PDB entry 5B04 | X-ray diffraction, 2.99 A resolution | chains A and G of the 10 polymer chains in the assembly

[Chain A]
Protein: Translation initiation factor eIF-2B subunit alpha
Source organism: Schizosaccharomyces pombe (strain 972 / ATCC 24843)
UniProtKB: Q9USP0 (EI2BA_SCHPO); residues 1-341 here = UniProt positions 1-341
Chain sequence (341 residues; each row starts with the number of its first residue):
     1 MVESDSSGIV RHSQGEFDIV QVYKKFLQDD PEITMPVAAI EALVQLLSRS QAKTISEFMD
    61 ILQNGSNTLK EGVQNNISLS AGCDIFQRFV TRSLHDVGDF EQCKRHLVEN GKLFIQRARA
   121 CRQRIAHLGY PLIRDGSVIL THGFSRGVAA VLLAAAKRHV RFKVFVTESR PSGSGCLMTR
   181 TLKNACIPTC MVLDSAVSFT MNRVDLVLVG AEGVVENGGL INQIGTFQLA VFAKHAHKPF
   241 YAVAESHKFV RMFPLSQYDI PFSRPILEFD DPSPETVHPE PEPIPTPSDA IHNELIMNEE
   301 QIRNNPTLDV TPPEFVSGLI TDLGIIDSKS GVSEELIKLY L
Not modelled in the structure: 1-16, 277-284

[Chain G]
Protein: Probable translation initiation factor eIF-2B subunit delta
Source organism: Schizosaccharomyces pombe (strain 972 / ATCC 24843)
UniProtKB: Q09924 (EI2BD_SCHPO); residue numbers follow UniProt; this construct covers 1-467
Chain sequence (467 residues; row label = number of the first residue in the row):
     1 MGFSAEQAKK DGKDQSPVSE SSSVGGTSPA TASSVVSPNE PKLSGKEAKA LKKARKQASR
    61 RAKAEAAAAN NPPGVSEEKK VAIPNKNSNQ QKKASKQNPQ NSPETDANLQ EKKIFEEKQV
   121 SIFSHLDWRR RRTTENIPKD IHPAVIRLGL KLANYKIFGS NQRCIDLLKT FKIVIQDYQT
   181 PYGTTLSRHL TTHINSQIAY LVSTRPLSIS MGNAIRFLKL EISVLDIDLT DDEGKELLLE
   241 KIDSYIRDRI IIAGQVIVQA ATEKIQDGDV ILTYLHSSTV NDVLIHAKNV GKKFRVVVVD
   301 SRPEFEGRVC LKLLTEHGIE CTYVMISALS YIMQEVTKIF LGGHAMLSNG ALYSRAGTSL
   361 ISLLGHESNV PVIACCESYK FTERIQLDSL VYNELAPGDQ LVNMGVDDFE EKPGVLANWK
   421 SVKNLKLLSL KYDVTPPRLI TVCVCEMGLL PSTSVPAIIN EFKQVYA
Not modelled in the structure: 1-113, 463-467
Curated features (UniProtKB/Swiss-Prot):
  - modified residue: S16 (Phosphoserine), S19 (Phosphoserine), S21 (Phosphoserine), S23 (Phosphoserine), T27 (Phosphothreonine), S28 (Phosphoserine), S37 (Phosphoserine)

[Interface between chain A and chain G]
Contacting residue pairs (23):
  E216(A) - L449(G)
  E216(A) - L450(G)
  R251(A) - M447(G)
  R251(A) - L450(G)
  F253(A) - K264(G)  hydrogen bond (backbone-side chain)
  F253(A) - T441(G)
  F253(A) - V442(G)  hydrophobic
  F253(A) - L449(G)
  F253(A) - L450(G)
  F253(A) - P451(G)
  L255(A) - K264(G)
  L255(A) - K338(G)
  L255(A) - P371(G)
  L255(A) - I373(G)  hydrophobic
  L255(A) - T441(G)
  L255(A) - V442(G)  hydrophobic
  D259(A) - K264(G)  salt bridge
  S330(A) - T453(G)
  S333(A) - L450(G)
  S333(A) - P451(G)
  S333(A) - S454(G)
  I337(A) - I458(G)  hydrophobic
  K338(A) - E461(G)  salt bridge
Interface residues without a listed pair, chain A (13 interface residues in all): N217, P254, K329, E334
Interface residues without a listed pair, chain G (16 interface residues in all): Q266, A457

[Overview]
13 residues of chain A and 16 residues of chain G are in contact; the contacts include 1 hydrogen bond and 2
salt bridges. Polar contacts include D259(A)-K264(G), K338(A)-E461(G) and F253(A)-K264(G).
Here chain A is Translation initiation factor eIF-2B subunit alpha and chain G is Probable translation
initiation factor eIF-2B subunit delta, both from Schizosaccharomyces pombe (strain 972 / ATCC 24843). Entry
5B04 (Crystal structure of the eukaryotic translation initiation factor 2B from Schizosaccharomyces pombe) was
determined by X-ray diffraction.
